Entry 6AOQ (X-ray diffraction, 2.35 A resolution); this record covers chains A and B.

# Chain A
Molecule: Hemagglutinin HA1 chain
Source organism: Influenza A virus
UniProt: A8W891 (A8W891_9INFA); residues 11-329 here = UniProt positions 11-329
Sequence (323 residues; row label = number of the first residue in the row):
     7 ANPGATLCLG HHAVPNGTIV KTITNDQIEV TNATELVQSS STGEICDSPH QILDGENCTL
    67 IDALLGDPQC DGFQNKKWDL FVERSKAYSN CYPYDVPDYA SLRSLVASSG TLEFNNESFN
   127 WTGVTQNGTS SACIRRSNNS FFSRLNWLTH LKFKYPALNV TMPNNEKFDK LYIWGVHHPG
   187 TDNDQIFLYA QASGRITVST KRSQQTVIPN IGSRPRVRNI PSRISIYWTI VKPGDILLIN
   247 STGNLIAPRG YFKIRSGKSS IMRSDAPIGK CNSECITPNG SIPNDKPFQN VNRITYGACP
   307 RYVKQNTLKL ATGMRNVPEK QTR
Disordered / not traced: 7-8, 326-329
Differences from the reference sequence: expression tag (7-10); variant L194 (Pro in A8W891)
Disulfides: C52-C277, C64-C76, C97-C139, C281-C305
Covalently attached groups: N-acetylglucosamine (NAG) linked to N22, N38, N63, N133, N246, N285; glycan linked to N165
What the authors report for this chain:
  - mutagenesis - L194P (Kd >5 uM): decreased binding to C05 IgG
  - mutagenesis - L194P: decreased binding to glycan array

# Chain B
Molecule: Hemagglutinin  HA2 chain
Source organism: Influenza A virus (A/Brisbane/10/2007(H3N2))
UniProt: A8W891 (A8W891_9INFA); residues 1-174 here correspond to UniProt positions 330-503 (UniProt number = residue number + 329)
Sequence (174 residues; row label = number of the first residue in the row):
     1 GIFGAIAGFI ENGWEGMVDG WYGFRHQNSE GIGQAADLKS TQAAIDQING KLNRLIGKTN
    61 EKFHQIEKEF SEVEGRIQDL EKYVEDTKID LWSYNAELLV ALENQHTIDL TDSEMNKLFE
   121 KTKKQLRENA EDMGNGCFKI YHKCDNACIG SIRNGTYDHD VYRDEALNNR FQIK
Disordered / not traced: 174
Disulfides: C144-C148
Covalently attached groups: N-acetylglucosamine (NAG) linked to N154

# Interface between chain A and chain B
Inter-chain disulfides: C14(A)-C137(B)
Contacting residue pairs - 133 pairs, chain A then chain B:
  G10(A) - I140(B)
  G10(A) - H142(B)
  A11(A) - Q27(B)
  A11(A) - N28(B)
  A11(A) - F138(B)
  A11(A) - K139(B)
  A11(A) - I140(B)  hydrogen bond (backbone-backbone)
  A11(A) - H142(B)
  A11(A) - C144(B)  hydrophobic
  T12(A) - H26(B)
  T12(A) - Q27(B)  hydrogen bond (backbone-backbone)
  T12(A) - F138(B)
  L13(A) - F24(B)  hydrophobic
  L13(A) - R25(B)
  L13(A) - G136(B)
  L13(A) - C137(B)
  L13(A) - F138(B)  hydrogen bond (backbone-backbone)
  L13(A) - I140(B)  hydrophobic
  L13(A) - I152(B)  hydrophobic
  C14(A) - W14(B)
  C14(A) - G23(B)
  C14(A) - F24(B)
  C14(A) - R25(B)  hydrogen bond (backbone-backbone)
  C14(A) - G136(B)
  C14(A) - C137(B)  disulfide
  L15(A) - I10(B)
  L15(A) - W14(B)
  L15(A) - G23(B)
  L15(A) - F24(B)  hydrophobic
  L15(A) - L118(B)  hydrophobic
  L15(A) - G136(B)  hydrogen bond (backbone-backbone)
  L15(A) - F138(B)  hydrophobic
  G16(A) - W14(B)
  G16(A) - Y22(B)
  G16(A) - G23(B)  hydrogen bond (backbone-backbone)
  G16(A) - M115(B)
  H17(A) - I6(B)
  H17(A) - I10(B)
  H17(A) - N12(B)
  H17(A) - G13(B)
  H17(A) - W14(B)  hydrogen bond (backbone-backbone)
  H17(A) - M17(B)
  H17(A) - W21(B)
  H17(A) - Y22(B)
  H17(A) - M115(B)
  H18(A) - G13(B)
  H18(A) - W14(B)
  H18(A) - M17(B)
  H18(A) - G20(B)
  H18(A) - W21(B)  hydrogen bond (backbone-backbone)
  A19(A) - G13(B)
  A19(A) - W14(B)  hydrogen bond (backbone-backbone)
  A19(A) - E15(B)
  V26(A) - N104(B)
  K27(A) - E97(B)
  K27(A) - N104(B)  hydrogen bond (backbone-side chain)
  T28(A) - A101(B)
  T28(A) - Q105(B)  hydrogen bond
  T28(A) - I108(B)
  I29(A) - A101(B)  hydrogen bond (backbone-backbone)
  I29(A) - L102(B)  hydrophobic
  I29(A) - Q105(B)  hydrogen bond (backbone-side chain)
  T30(A) - Q105(B)  hydrogen bond
  I34(A) - I108(B)  hydrophobic
  T40(A) - L52(B)
  L42(A) - V100(B)  hydrophobic
  R109(A) - E67(B)  salt bridge
  S110(A) - H64(B)  hydrogen bond
  S114(A) - H64(B)
  K264(A) - F63(B)
  S265(A) - H64(B)
  S266(A) - H64(B)  hydrogen bond
  R269(A) - E67(B)  salt bridge
  R269(A) - E69(B)
  N290(A) - T59(B)
  D291(A) - I56(B)
  D291(A) - G57(B)  hydrogen bond (backbone-backbone)
  K292(A) - T59(B)
  P293(A) - L55(B)
  F294(A) - A96(B)  hydrophobic
  R299(A) - K68(B)  hydrogen bond (backbone-side chain)
  R299(A) - E85(B)
  R299(A) - I89(B)
  I300(A) - K68(B)
  T301(A) - Q65(B)  hydrogen bond (backbone-side chain)
  Y302(A) - K62(B)
  Y302(A) - F63(B)  hydrophobic
  G303(A) - N60(B)
  G303(A) - E61(B)
  G303(A) - K62(B)  hydrogen bond (backbone-backbone)
  A304(A) - T59(B)
  A304(A) - N60(B)
  A304(A) - E61(B)
  C305(A) - T59(B)
  C305(A) - N60(B)  hydrogen bond (backbone-backbone)
  P306(A) - T59(B)
  R307(A) - N60(B)
  R307(A) - W92(B)
  Y308(A) - I89(B)  hydrophobic
  V309(A) - W92(B)
  V309(A) - S93(B)
  K310(A) - I89(B)
  K310(A) - D90(B)  salt bridge
  K310(A) - S93(B)  hydrogen bond (backbone-side chain)
  Q311(A) - S93(B)  hydrogen bond (side chain-backbone)
  Q311(A) - E97(B)  hydrogen bond
  L314(A) - A96(B)  hydrophobic
  L314(A) - E97(B)
  K315(A) - V100(B)
  K315(A) - N104(B)  hydrogen bond (backbone-side chain)
  L316(A) - L52(B)  hydrophobic
  L316(A) - L55(B)  hydrophobic
  L316(A) - V100(B)  hydrophobic
  L316(A) - E103(B)
  L316(A) - N104(B)
  A317(A) - N104(B)  hydrogen bond (backbone-side chain)
  A317(A) - T107(B)
  T318(A) - W21(B)
  T318(A) - I48(B)
  G319(A) - T107(B)
  M320(A) - I6(B)  hydrophobic
  M320(A) - W21(B)
  M320(A) - Y22(B)  hydrophobic
  M320(A) - T111(B)
  R321(A) - A7(B)
  V323(A) - E11(B)
  V323(A) - N12(B)
  V323(A) - G13(B)  hydrogen bond (backbone-backbone)
  P324(A) - N12(B)
  P324(A) - E15(B)
  E325(A) - N12(B)
  E325(A) - G13(B)
  E325(A) - E15(B)
Interface residues without a listed pair, chain A (58 interface residues in all): V20, P21, V36, I267
Interface residues without a listed pair, chain B (65 interface residues in all): K88, L99, F119, T122, K143, I149

# Summary
Chain A and chain B form an interface of 58 and 65 residues respectively, with 1 disulfide bond, 27 hydrogen
bonds and 3 salt bridges. Polar contacts include R109(A)-E67(B), R269(A)-E67(B) and K310(A)-D90(B). From the
paper: L194P of chain A reduces binding to C05 IgG; L194P of chain A reduces binding to glycan array.
Here chain A is Hemagglutinin HA1 chain (Influenza A virus) and chain B is Hemagglutinin  HA2 chain (Influenza
A virus (A/Brisbane/10/2007(H3N2))). Entry 6AOQ (Crystal structure of the A/Brisbane/10/2007 (H3N2) influenza
virus hemagglutinin apo form) was determined by X-ray diffraction, deposited together with 6AOP, 6AOR, 6AOS,
6AOT, 6AOU and 6AOV.
